Entry 7FH9 (X-ray diffraction, 1.90 A resolution); this record covers chain A.

== Chain A ==
Protein: CMP/dCMP-type deaminase domain-containing protein
Source organism: Paramecium bursaria Chlorella virus 1
UniProtKB: O41078 (O41078_PBCV1); numbering as in UniProt (aligned over 1-142)
Sequence (142 residues; each row starts with the number of its first residue):
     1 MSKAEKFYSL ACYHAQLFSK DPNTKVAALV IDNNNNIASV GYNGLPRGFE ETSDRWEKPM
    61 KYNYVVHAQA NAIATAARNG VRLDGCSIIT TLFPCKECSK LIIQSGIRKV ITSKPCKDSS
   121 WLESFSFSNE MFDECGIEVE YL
Disordered / not traced: 1-2
Construct notes: engineered mutation Q69 (Glu in O41078)
Metal / ion sites: Mg2+: E51 (together with dTTP); Zn2+: H67, C95, C98
Small-molecule neighbours:
  - thymidine-5'-phosphate (TMP): D21, N23, T24, V26, N43, W56, K58, K61, Y62, V65, H67, A68, L92, F93, C95, W121
  - dTTP (TTP): K3, K20, N34, N35, V40, G41, Y42, G44, L45, P46, R47, G48, E51, N71, T75, Q104

== In short ==
Bound to chain A: dTTP and thymidine-5'-phosphate. H67, C95 and C98 form the Zn2+ site.
Chain A is CMP/dCMP-type deaminase domain-containing protein (Paramecium bursaria Chlorella virus 1); the
structure, chlorovirus PBCV-1 bi-functional dCMP/dCTP deaminase bi-DCD with dTTP/dTMP bound, was determined by
X-ray diffraction, deposited together with 7FH4.
